PDB entry 8WU4 | electron microscopy, 3.30 A resolution | chains A and G of the 14 polymer chains in the assembly

== Chain A (and G) ==
Protein: Chaperonin GroEL
Organism: Hydrogenophilus thermoluteolus
Notes: EC 5.6.1.7; chain G of this document is another copy of the same molecule, construct and numbering; everything in this record applies to it too
UniProt: A0A2Z6DW38 (A0A2Z6DW38_HYDTE); numbering as in UniProt (aligned over 2-527)
Chain sequence (526 residues; each row starts with the number of its first residue):
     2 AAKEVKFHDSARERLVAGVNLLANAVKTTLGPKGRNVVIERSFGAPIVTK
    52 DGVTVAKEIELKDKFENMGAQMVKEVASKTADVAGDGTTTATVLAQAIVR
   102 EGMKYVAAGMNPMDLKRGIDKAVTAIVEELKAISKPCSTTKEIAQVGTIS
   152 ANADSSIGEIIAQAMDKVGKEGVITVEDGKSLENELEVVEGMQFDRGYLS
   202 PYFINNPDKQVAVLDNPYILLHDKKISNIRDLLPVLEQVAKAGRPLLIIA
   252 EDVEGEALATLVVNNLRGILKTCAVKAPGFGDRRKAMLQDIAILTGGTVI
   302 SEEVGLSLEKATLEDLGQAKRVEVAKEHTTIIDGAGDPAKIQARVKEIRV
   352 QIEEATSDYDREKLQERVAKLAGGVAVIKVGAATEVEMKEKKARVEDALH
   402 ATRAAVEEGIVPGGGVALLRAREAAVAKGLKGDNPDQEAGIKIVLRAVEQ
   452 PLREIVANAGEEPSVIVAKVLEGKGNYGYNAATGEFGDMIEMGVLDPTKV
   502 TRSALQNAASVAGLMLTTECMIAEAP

== How chain A and chain G interact ==
Pairs across the interface (59; chain A residue first):
  A2(A) - E61(G)  hydrogen bond (backbone-side chain)
  A3(A) - E61(G)
  A3(A) - K63(G)
  K4(A) - E59(G)  salt bridge
  K4(A) - E61(G)  hydrogen bond (backbone-backbone)
  V6(A) - I60(G)  hydrophobic
  F8(A) - L22(G)  hydrophobic
  F8(A) - N25(G)
  F8(A) - A26(G)
  K65(A) - E41(G)  salt bridge
  M69(A) - V39(G)  hydrophobic
  M69(A) - I40(G)
  M69(A) - E41(G)
  M69(A) - P47(G)
  Q72(A) - P47(G)
  M73(A) - V39(G)  hydrophobic
  M73(A) - P47(G)
  M73(A) - V49(G)  hydrophobic
  E76(A) - A46(G)
  N112(A) - A460(G)
  N112(A) - G461(G)
  P113(A) - R36(G)
  M114(A) - K34(G)
  M114(A) - R36(G)
  R118(A) - K34(G)
  R197(A) - E386(G)  salt bridge
  S228(A) - K272(G)
  R231(A) - A241(G)  hydrogen bond (side chain-backbone)
  R231(A) - K242(G)
  E255(A) - K272(G)  salt bridge
  E257(A) - R268(G)
  G280(A) - E386(G)
  F281(A) - A383(G)
  F281(A) - A384(G)
  F281(A) - T385(G)
  F281(A) - E386(G)
  F281(A) - M389(G)  hydrophobic
  G282(A) - K181(G)
  D283(A) - K181(G)
  Y360(A) - L183(G)  hydrophobic
  Y360(A) - A384(G)  hydrogen bond (side chain-backbone)
  T518(A) - R36(G)
  T518(A) - N37(G)  hydrogen bond
  T519(A) - N37(G)
  T519(A) - V39(G)
  E520(A) - R36(G)
  E520(A) - N37(G)  hydrogen bond (backbone-backbone)
  C521(A) - A26(G)  hydrophobic
  C521(A) - N37(G)
  C521(A) - V38(G)
  C521(A) - V39(G)  hydrogen bond (backbone-backbone)
  M522(A) - V39(G)
  I523(A) - V38(G)  hydrophobic
  I523(A) - V39(G)  hydrogen bond (backbone-backbone)
  I523(A) - I40(G)
  I523(A) - E41(G)  hydrogen bond (backbone-backbone)
  I523(A) - V56(G)  hydrophobic
  A524(A) - E41(G)
  E525(A) - E41(G)  hydrogen bond (backbone-side chain)
Interface residues without a listed pair, chain A (35 interface residues in all): R285, L515, A526
Interface residues without a listed pair, chain G (37 interface residues in all): T29, G45, L62, G269, I270, N459

== Summary ==
The interface between chain A and chain G involves 35 residues on one side and 37 on the other; the contacts
include 10 hydrogen bonds and 4 salt bridges. Polar pairs include K4(A)-E59(G), K65(A)-E41(G) and
R197(A)-E386(G).
Chain A and chain G are both Chaperonin GroEL (Hydrogenophilus thermoluteolus); the structure, Cryo-EM
structure of native H. thermoluteolus TH-1 GroEL, was determined by electron microscopy together with 8WUC,
8WUW and 8WUX from the same study.
